6QCM - chains FC and i of the 60 polymer chains in the assembly; structure by electron microscopy, 4.21 A resolution (low resolution: residue-level contacts below are approximate; hydrogen-bond / salt-bridge calls are withheld).

Chain FC:
Name: RsbR protein
From: Listeria monocytogenes EGD-e
UniProt: Q8Y8K9 (Q8Y8K9_LISMO); residues 148-275 here = UniProt positions 148-275
Sequence (128 residues; numbered 148 to 275; the number before each row is that of its first residue):
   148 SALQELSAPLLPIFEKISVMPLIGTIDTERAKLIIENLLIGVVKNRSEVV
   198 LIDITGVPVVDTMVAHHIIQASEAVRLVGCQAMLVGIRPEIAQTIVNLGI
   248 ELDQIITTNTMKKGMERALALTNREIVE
Unresolved in the structure: 238-250

Chain i:
Name: RsbS protein
From: Listeria monocytogenes EGD-e
UniProt: Q92DC5 (Q92DC5_LISMO); residues 1-118 here = UniProt positions 1-118
Sequence (118 residues; numbered 1 to 118; the number before each row is that of its first residue):
     1 MGIPILKLGECLLISIQSELDDHTAVEFQEDLLAKIHETSARGVVIDITS
    51 IDFIDSFIAKILGDVVSMSKLMGAKVVVTGIQPAVAITLIELGITFSGVL
   101 SAMDLESGLEKLKQELGE
What the authors report for this chain:
  - post-translational modification sites: Ser56 (citing earlier work)
  - mutagenesis - S56A: abolished growth

Chain FC / chain i interface:
Residue-residue contacts - 19 pairs, chain FC then chain i:
  Cys227(FC) with His37(i); Leu71(i); Met72(i)
  Ala229(FC) with Leu33(i); His37(i)
  Val232(FC) with Leu33(i); Met68(i); Leu71(i)
  Gly233(FC) with Met68(i)
  Arg235(FC) with Met68(i); Leu71(i)
  Gln251(FC) with Lys70(i)
  Ile252(FC) with Lys70(i)
  Thr254(FC) with Lys70(i); Leu71(i); Gly73(i)
  Asn256(FC) with Ser40(i); Met72(i)
  Lys260(FC) with Arg42(i)
Interface residues without a listed pair, chain FC (11 interface residues in all): Gln228
Interface residues without a listed pair, chain i (10 interface residues in all): Ala41

Summary:
The interface between chain FC and chain i involves 11 residues on one side and 10 on the other. The paper
reports that S56A of chain i abolishes growth; a modification site at Ser56(i).
Chain FC is RsbR protein and chain i is RsbS protein, both from Listeria monocytogenes EGD-e; the structure,
Cryo em structure of the Listeria stressosome, was determined by electron microscopy.
